3LRL - chain A; structure by X-ray diffraction, 2.40 A resolution.

== Chain A ==
Name: Alpha-galactosidase 1
Source organism: Saccharomyces cerevisiae
Notes: EC 3.2.1.22
Reference sequence: P04824 (MEL1_YEAST); residues 1-471 here = UniProt positions 1-471
Chain sequence (479 residues; row label = number of the first residue in the row):
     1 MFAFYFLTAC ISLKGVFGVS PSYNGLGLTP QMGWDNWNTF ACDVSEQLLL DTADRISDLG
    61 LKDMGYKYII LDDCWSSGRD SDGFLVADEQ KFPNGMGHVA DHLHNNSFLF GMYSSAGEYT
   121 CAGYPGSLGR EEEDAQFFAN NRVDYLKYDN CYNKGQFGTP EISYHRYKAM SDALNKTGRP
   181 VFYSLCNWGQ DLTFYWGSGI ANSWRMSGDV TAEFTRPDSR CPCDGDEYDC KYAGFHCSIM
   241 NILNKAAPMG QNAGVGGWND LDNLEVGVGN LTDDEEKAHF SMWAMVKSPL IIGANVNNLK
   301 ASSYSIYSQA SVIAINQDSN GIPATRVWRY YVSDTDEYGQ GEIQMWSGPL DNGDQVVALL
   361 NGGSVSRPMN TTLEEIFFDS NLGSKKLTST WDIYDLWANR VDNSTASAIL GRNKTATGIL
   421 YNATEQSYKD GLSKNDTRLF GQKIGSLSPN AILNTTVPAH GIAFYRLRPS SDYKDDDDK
Disordered / not traced: 1-18, 471-479
Disulfide bonds: Cys-42/Cys-74, Cys-121/Cys-151, Cys-221/Cys-237, Cys-223/Cys-230
Glycans and other covalent adducts: N-acetylglucosamine (NAG) linked to Asn-105, Asn-175, Asn-270, Asn-370, Asn-403, Asn-422
Differences from the reference sequence: engineered mutation Val-181 (Ile in P04824); expression tag (472-479)
Curated features (UniProtKB/Swiss-Prot):
  - active site: Asp-149 (Nucleophile), Asp-209 (Proton donor)
  - binding site (substrate): Asp-72, Asp-73, Lys-147, Arg-205, Gln-251
  - glycosylation (N-linked (GlcNAc...) asparagine): Asn-105, Asn-175, Asn-270, Asn-370, Asn-403, Asn-413, Asn-422, Asn-435, Asn-454
Reported in the primary citation:
  - contacts within the chain: Tyr-195/Asn-252
  - catalytic residues: Asp-149, Asp-209
  - binding site for alpha-D-galactopyranose: Trp-37, Asp-72, Asp-73, Lys-147, Asp-149, Arg-205, Asp-209
  - binding site for alpha-D-glucopyranose: Val-19, Gly-234, Phe-235, Gln-251, Asn-252
  - mutagenesis - D149A, D209A, Y232R, N252A: abolished catalytic activity
  - mutagenesis - A41Y: increased binding to melibiose
  - mutagenesis - A41Y: decreased binding to raffinose
  - mutagenesis - A41Y: unchanged catalytic activity
  - mutagenesis - Q251A (about 98%): decreased catalytic activity on melibiose
  - mutagenesis - Q251A: decreased catalytic activity on raffinose
  - mutagenesis - Q251A: increased catalytic activity on PNPG
  - mutagenesis - Q251W: unchanged catalytic activity on PNPG
  - mutagenesis - Q251W: decreased catalytic activity
  - mutagenesis - Y232R, N252A: decreased stability
  - mutagenesis - A41Y: increased binding to PNPGal

== Summary ==
Covalently linked N-acetylglucosamine: at Asn-105, Asn-175, Asn-270, Asn-370, Asn-403 and Asn-422. From
UniProt: active-site residues Asp-149 and Asp-209 and 5 substrate-binding residues. From the paper: catalytic
residues Asp-149 and Asp-209; D149A, D209A and Y232R, among others, abolish catalytic activity; 7
substitutions were tested in all.
Chain A is Alpha-galactosidase 1 (Saccharomyces cerevisiae); the structure, Structure of alfa-galactosidase
(MEL1) from Saccharomyces cerevisiae with melibiose, was determined by X-ray diffraction together with 3LRK
and 3LRM from the same study.
